PDB entry 8J5O | electron microscopy, 2.90 A resolution | chains A and M of the 36 polymer chains in the assembly

== Chain A ==
Molecule: Alpha subunit of light-harvesting 1
Organism: Roseiflexus castenholzii DSM 13941
UniProtKB: Q83XD1 (Q83XD1_9CHLR); residue numbers follow UniProt; this construct covers 1-42
Chain sequence (42 residues; each row starts with the number of its first residue):
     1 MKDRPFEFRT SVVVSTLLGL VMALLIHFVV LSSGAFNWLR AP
Unresolved in the structure: 1-3, 42
Small-molecule neighbours:
  - bacteriochlorophyll a (BCL), molecule 1: R4, F6, E7, F8, S11, V12, S15
  - bacteriochlorophyll a (BCL), molecule 2: F6, T10, V14, S15, I26
  - bacteriochlorophyll a (BCL), molecule 3: V12, V13, T16, G19, L20, A23, H27, V30, W38
  - bacteriochlorophyll a (BCL), molecule 4: G19, M22, A23, I26, H27, V30, F36
  - beta,psi-caroten-4-one (KGD), molecule 1: P5, F6, S11
  - beta,psi-caroten-4-one (KGD), molecule 2: V12, S15, T16, L18, G19, M22
  - beta,psi-caroten-4-one (KGD), molecule 3: L20, A23, L24, H27, F28, W38

== Chain M ==
Molecule: Reaction center protein M chain
Organism: Roseiflexus castenholzii DSM 13941
UniProtKB: A7NQE8 (A7NQE8_ROSCS); numbering as in UniProt (aligned over 335-641)
Chain sequence (307 residues; numbered 335 to 641; the number before each row is that of its first residue):
   335 PIDLHDEEYR DGLEGTIAKP PGHVGWMQRL LGEGQVGPIY VGLWGVISFI TFFASAFIIL
   395 VDYGRQVGWN PIIYLREFWN LAVYPPPTEY GLSWNVPWDK GGAWLAATFF LHISVLTWWA
   455 RLYTRAKATG VGTQLAWGFA SALSLYFVIY LFHPLALGNW SAAPGHGFRA ILDWTNYVSI
   515 HWGNFYYNPF HMLSIFFLLG STLLLAMHGA TIVATSKWKS EMEFTEMMAE GPGTQRAQLF
   575 WRWVMGWNAN SYNIHIWAWW FAAFTAITGA IGLFLSGTLV PDWYAWGETA KIVAPWPNPD
   635 WAQYVFR
Unresolved in the structure: 641
Ion coordination: Fe ion: H542, E557 (shared with 1 residue of chain L)
Small-molecule neighbours:
  - bacteriochlorophyll a (BCL), molecule 1: F386, L445, V449, A476, L479, Y480, I483, W508, T509, N510, V512, S513, N518, F519, Y520, H525, S528, I529, L532, G603, A604, G606, L607
  - bacteriochlorophyll a (BCL), molecule 2: T509, Y520, L533
  - bacteriochlorophyll a (BCL), molecule 3: Y520, M526, I529, F530, L533, G534, L537
  - bacteriopheophytin a (BPH), molecule 1: S382, F383, F386, S448, V449, W452, L456, L469, G472, F473, A476, A596, A600
  - bacteriopheophytin a (BPH), molecule 2: F386, I393, L445, Y480, I483, Y484, P498, F502, I505, L506, W508, T509
  - bacteriopheophytin a (BPH), molecule 3: L533, T536, L537, A540, M541, W575, M579
  - Menaquinone 11 (MQE; 2-methyl-3-[(2E,6E,10E,14E,18E,22E,26E,30E,34E,38E)-3,7,11,15,19,23,27,31,35,39,43-undecamethyltetratetraconta-2,6,10,1 4,18,22,26,30,34,38,42-undecaen-1-yl]naphthalene-1,4-dione), molecule 1: F386, F387, A390, I393, L394, Y397, F412, H500, G501, F502, I505
  - Menaquinone 11 (MQE), molecule 2: L537, L538, M541, H542, T545, I546, A571, Q572, W575, M579, W581, N582, A583, N584, S585, I588, W591, F595

== How chain A and chain M interact ==
Residue-residue contacts (19):
  E7(A) with G346(M); L347(M)
  R9(A) with L347(M)
  T10(A) with L347(M)
  V13(A) with L377(M), hydrophobic
  L17(A) with I381(M), hydrophobic; I384(M), hydrophobic
  L24(A) with F443(M), hydrophobic
  L25(A) with I392(M), hydrophobic
  F28(A) with W428(M), hydrophobic; A440(M), hydrophobic
  V29(A) with W432(M), hydrophobic
  L31(A) with N429(M)
  S32(A) with V430(M); P431(M); W432(M)
  W38(A) with N429(M)
  L39(A) with N429(M)
  R40(A) with N429(M)
Other interface residues (no listed pair), chain A (15 interface residues in all): V21
Other interface residues (no listed pair), chain M (17 interface residues in all): D345, V380, A388, F444

== Overview ==
15 residues of chain A face 17 of chain M across their interface. Ligands of chain A: 3 copies of
beta,psi-caroten-4-one and 4 copies of bacteriochlorophyll a. Ligands of chain M: 3 copies of
bacteriochlorophyll a, 3 copies of bacteriopheophytin a and Menaquinone 11.
Here chain A is Alpha subunit of light-harvesting 1 and chain M is Reaction center protein M chain, both from
Roseiflexus castenholzii DSM 13941. Entry 8J5O (Cryo-EM structure of native RC-LH complex from Roseiflexus
castenholzii at 100lux) was determined by electron microscopy, deposited together with 8HJU, 8HJV and 8J5P.
